Entry 7TMM (electron microscopy, 3.50 A resolution); this record covers chains O and P of the 16 polymer chains in the assembly.

== Chain O ==
Molecule: V-type proton ATPase subunit C
Organism: Saccharomyces cerevisiae
UniProt: A0A6A5PTP1 (A0A6A5PTP1_YEASX); residues 1-392 here = UniProt positions 1-392
Amino-acid sequence (392 residues; row label = number of the first residue in the row):
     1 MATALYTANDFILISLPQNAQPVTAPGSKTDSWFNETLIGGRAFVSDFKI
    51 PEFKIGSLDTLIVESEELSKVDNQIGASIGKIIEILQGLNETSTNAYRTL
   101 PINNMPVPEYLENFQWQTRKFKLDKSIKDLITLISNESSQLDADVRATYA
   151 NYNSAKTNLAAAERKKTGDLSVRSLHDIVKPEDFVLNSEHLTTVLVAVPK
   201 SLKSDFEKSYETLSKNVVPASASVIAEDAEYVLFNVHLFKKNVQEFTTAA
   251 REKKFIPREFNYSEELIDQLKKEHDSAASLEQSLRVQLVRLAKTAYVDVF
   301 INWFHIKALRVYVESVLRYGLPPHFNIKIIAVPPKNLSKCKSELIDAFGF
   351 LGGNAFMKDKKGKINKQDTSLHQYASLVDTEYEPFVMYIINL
Not modelled in the structure: 1-4, 353-381

== Chain P ==
Molecule: V-type proton ATPase subunit H
Organism: Saccharomyces cerevisiae
UniProt: P41807 (VATH_YEAST); residues 1-478 here = UniProt positions 1-478
Amino-acid sequence (478 residues; each row starts with the number of its first residue):
     1 MGATKILMDSTHFNEIRSIIRSRSVAWDALARSEELSEIDASTAKALESI
    51 LVKKNIGDGLSSSNNAHSGFKVNGKTLIPLIHLLSTSDNEDCKKSVQNLI
   101 AELLSSDKYGDDTVKFFQEDPKQLEQLFDVSLKGDFQTVLISGFNVVSLL
   151 VQNGLHNVKLVEKLLKNNNLINILQNIEQMDTCYVCIRLLQELAVIPEYR
   201 DVIWLHEKKFMPTLFKILQRATDSQLATRIVATNSNHLGIQLQYHSLLLI
   251 WLLTFNPVFANELVQKYLSDFLDLLKLVKITIKEKVSRLCISIILQCCST
   301 RVKQHKKVIKQLLLLGNALPTVQSLSERKYSDEELRQDISNLKEILENEY
   351 QELTSFDEYVAELDSKLLCWSPPHVDNGFWSDNIDEFKKDNYKIFRQLIE
   401 LLQAKVRNGDVNAKQEKIIIQVALNDITHVVELLPESIDVLDKTGGKADI
   451 MELLNHSDSRVKYEALKATQAIIGYTFK
Not modelled in the structure: 1-4, 54-70, 224-236, 476-478
Curated features (UniProtKB/Swiss-Prot):
  - mutagenesis: Lys405 to Ile418 (Increases the ATPase activity of membrane-detached V-ATPase V1, appears to have no effect on cell population growth), Asp410 (D410A: Appears to have no effect on the ATPase activity of membrane-detached V-ATPase V1 or on cell population growth)

== How chain O and chain P interact ==
Pairs across the interface - 13 pairs, chain O then chain P:
  Ala43(O) with Ser459(P)
  Asn95(O) with Glu432(P)
  Pro101(O) with Glu432(P)
  Pro106(O) with His374(P); Val375(P)
  Glu109(O) with Trp370(P)
  Tyr110(O) with Trp370(P); Val375(P), hydrophobic
  Asn113(O) with Cys369(P)
  Gln117(O) with Pro372(P)
  Leu123(O) with Gln323(P)
  Asp124(O) with Gln323(P)
  Val297(O) with Asn377(P)
Interface residues without a listed pair, chain O (15 interface residues in all): Leu5, Tyr6, Thr7, Lys293
Interface residues without a listed pair, chain P (10 interface residues in all): Tyr463

== Summary ==
Chain O and chain P form an interface of 15 and 10 residues respectively. Curated annotation (UniProt) lists
one mutagenesis site on chain P.
Here chain O is V-type proton ATPase subunit C and chain P is V-type proton ATPase subunit H, both from
Saccharomyces cerevisiae. Entry 7TMM (Complete V1 Complex from Saccharomyces cerevisiae) was determined by
electron microscopy together with 7TMO, 7TMP, 7TMQ, 7TMR, 7TMS and 7TMT from the same study.
